PDB entry 1MXO | X-ray diffraction, 1.83 A resolution | chain A

== Chain A ==
Protein: Beta-lactamase
Organism: Escherichia coli
Notes: EC 3.5.2.6
Reference sequence: P00811 (AMPC_ECOLI); residues 4-361 here correspond to UniProt positions 20-377 (UniProt number = residue number + 16)
Amino-acid sequence (358 residues; row label = number of the first residue in the row):
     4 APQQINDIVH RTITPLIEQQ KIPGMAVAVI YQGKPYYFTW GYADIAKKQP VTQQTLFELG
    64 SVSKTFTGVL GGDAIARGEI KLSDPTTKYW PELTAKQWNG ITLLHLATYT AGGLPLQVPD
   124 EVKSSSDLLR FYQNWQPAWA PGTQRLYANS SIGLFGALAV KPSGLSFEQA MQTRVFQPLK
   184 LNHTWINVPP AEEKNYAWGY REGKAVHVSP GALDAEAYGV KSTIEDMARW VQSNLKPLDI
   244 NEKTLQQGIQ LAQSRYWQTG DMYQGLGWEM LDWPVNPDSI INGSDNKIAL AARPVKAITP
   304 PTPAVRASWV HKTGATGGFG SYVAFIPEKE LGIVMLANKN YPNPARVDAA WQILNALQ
Glycans and other covalent adducts: compound SM2 linked to Ser64
UniProt features mapped onto this chain:
  - active site: Ser64 (Acyl-ester intermediate)
  - binding site (a beta-lactam): Ser64, Gln120, Tyr150, Asn152, Ala318, Asn343

== In short ==
Curated annotation (UniProt) lists active-site residue Ser64 and 6 beta-lactam-binding residues.
Chain A is Beta-lactamase (Escherichia coli); the structure, AmpC beta-lactamase in complex with an
m.carboxyphenylglycylboronic acid bearing the cephalothin R1 side chain, was determined by X-ray diffraction
together with 1MY8 from the same study.
